Entry 7NFE (electron microscopy, 4.29 A resolution (low resolution: residue-level contacts below are approximate; hydrogen-bond / salt-bridge calls are withheld)); this record covers chains C and D of the 10 polymer chains in the assembly.

== Chain C ==
Molecule: X-ray repair cross-complementing protein 5
Source organism: Homo sapiens
Notes: EC 3.6.4.-
UniProt: P13010 (XRCC5_HUMAN); residue numbers follow UniProt; this construct covers 1-732
Chain sequence (732 residues; row label = number of the first residue in the row):
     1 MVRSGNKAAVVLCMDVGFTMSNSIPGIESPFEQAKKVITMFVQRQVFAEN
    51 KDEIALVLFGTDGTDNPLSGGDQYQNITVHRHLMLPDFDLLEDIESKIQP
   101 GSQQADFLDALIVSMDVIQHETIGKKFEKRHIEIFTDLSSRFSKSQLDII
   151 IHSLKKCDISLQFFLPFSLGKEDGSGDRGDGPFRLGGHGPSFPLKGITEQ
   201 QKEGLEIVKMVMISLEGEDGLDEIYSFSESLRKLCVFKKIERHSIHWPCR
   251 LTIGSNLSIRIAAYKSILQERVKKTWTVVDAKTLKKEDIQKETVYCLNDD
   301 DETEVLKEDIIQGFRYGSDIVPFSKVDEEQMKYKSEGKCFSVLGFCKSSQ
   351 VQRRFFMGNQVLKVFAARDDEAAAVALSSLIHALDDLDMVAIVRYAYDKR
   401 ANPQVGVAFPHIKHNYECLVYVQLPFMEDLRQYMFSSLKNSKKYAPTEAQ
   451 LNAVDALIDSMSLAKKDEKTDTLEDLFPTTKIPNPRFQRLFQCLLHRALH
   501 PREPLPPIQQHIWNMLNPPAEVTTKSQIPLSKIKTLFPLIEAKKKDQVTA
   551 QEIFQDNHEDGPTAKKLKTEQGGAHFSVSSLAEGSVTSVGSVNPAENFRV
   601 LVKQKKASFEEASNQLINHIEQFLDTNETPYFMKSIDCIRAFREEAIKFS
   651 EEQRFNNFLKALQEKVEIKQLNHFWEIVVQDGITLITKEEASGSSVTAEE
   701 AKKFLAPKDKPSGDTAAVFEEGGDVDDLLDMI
Disordered / not traced: 1-5, 16-18, 23-27, 168-194, 300, 555-732
Curated features (UniProtKB/Swiss-Prot):
  - region: Leu138 to Leu165 (Leucine-zipper)
  - motif: Glu720 to Leu728 (EEXXXDL motif)
  - modified residue: Lys144 (N6-acetyllysine), Ser255 (Phosphoserine), Ser258 (Phosphoserine), Lys265 (N6-acetyllysine), Ser318 (Phosphoserine), Lys332 (N6-acetyllysine), Thr535 (Phosphothreonine), Ser577 (Phosphoserine), Ser579 (Phosphoserine), Ser580 (Phosphoserine), Lys660 (N6-acetyllysine), Lys665 (N6-acetyllysine), Thr715 (Phosphothreonine)
  - cross-link (Glycyl lysine isopeptide (Lys-Gly)): Lys195 (interchain with G-Cter in SUMO2), Lys532 (interchain with G-Cter in SUMO2), Lys534 (interchain with G-Cter in SUMO2), Lys566 (interchain with G-Cter in SUMO2), Lys568 (interchain with G-Cter in SUMO2), Lys669 (interchain with G-Cter in SUMO2), Lys688 (interchain with G-Cter in SUMO2)
  - mutagenesis: Glu720 to Glu721 (Abolishes interaction with PRKDC and its recruitment to sites of DNA damage), Asp726 to Asp727 (Abolishes interaction with PRKDC and its recruitment to sites of DNA damage)

== Chain D ==
Molecule: 24-nt DNA strand
Sequence (24 nucleotides; row label = number of the first residue in the row):
    21 AATAAACTAAAAACTATTATTATG

== How chain C and chain D interact ==
Contacting residue pairs (14; chain C residue first):
  Arg242(C) with DA22(D); DT23(D)
  His243(C) with DA22(D); DT23(D)
  Ser244(C) with DT23(D)
  Lys265(C) with DT23(D); DA24(D)
  Lys325(C) with DC27(D)
  Tyr397(C) with DA24(D); DA25(D)
  Arg400(C) with DA25(D)
  Ala401(C) with DA25(D)
  Asn402(C) with DA25(D); DA26(D)
Other interface residues (no listed pair), chain C (10 interface residues in all): Arg271

== Summary ==
Chain C and chain D form an interface of 10 and 6 residues respectively. UniProt lists 4 mutagenesis sites on
chain C.
Chain C is X-ray repair cross-complementing protein 5 (Homo sapiens) and chain D is a 24-nt DNA strand; the
structure, Cryo-EM structure of NHEJ super-complex (monomer), was determined by electron microscopy together
with 7NFC from the same study.
